1PH3 - chains A and B of the 5 polymer chains in the assembly; structure by X-ray diffraction, 2.30 A resolution.

# Chain A
Molecule: Telomere-binding protein alpha subunit
Source organism: Sterkiella nova
UniProtKB: P29549 (TEBA_OXYNO); numbering as in UniProt (aligned over 36-495)
Chain sequence (460 residues; row label = number of the first residue in the row):
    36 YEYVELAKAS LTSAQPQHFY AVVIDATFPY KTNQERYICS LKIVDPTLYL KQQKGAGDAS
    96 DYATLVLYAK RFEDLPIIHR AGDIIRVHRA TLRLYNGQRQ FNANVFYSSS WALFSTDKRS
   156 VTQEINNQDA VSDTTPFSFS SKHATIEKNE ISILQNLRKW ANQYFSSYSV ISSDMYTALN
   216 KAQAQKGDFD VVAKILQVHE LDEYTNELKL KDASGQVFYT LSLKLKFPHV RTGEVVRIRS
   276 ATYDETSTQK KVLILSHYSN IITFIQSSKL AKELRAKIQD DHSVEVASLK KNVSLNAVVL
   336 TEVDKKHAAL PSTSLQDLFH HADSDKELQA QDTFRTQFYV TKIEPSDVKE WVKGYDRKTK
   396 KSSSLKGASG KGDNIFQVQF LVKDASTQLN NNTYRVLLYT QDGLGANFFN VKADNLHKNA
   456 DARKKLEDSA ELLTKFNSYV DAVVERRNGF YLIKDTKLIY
Reported in the primary citation:
  - binding site for the 12-nt DNA strand: His114, Lys261

# Chain B
Molecule: Telomere-binding protein beta subunit
Source organism: Sterkiella nova
UniProtKB: P16458 (TEBB_OXYNO); residues 9-224 here = UniProt positions 9-224
Chain sequence (216 residues; numbered 9 to 224; the number before each row is that of its first residue):
     9 QQQSAFKQLY TELFNNEGDF SKVSSNLKKP LKCYVKESYP HFLVTDGYFF VAPYFTKEAV
    69 NEFHAKFPNV NIVDLTDKVI VINNWSLELR RVNSAEVFTS YANLEARLIV HSFKPNLQER
   129 LNPTRYPVNL FRDDEFKTTI QHFRHTALQA AINKTVKGDN LVDISKVADA AGKKGKVDAG
   189 IVKASASKGD EFSDFSFKEG NTATLKIADI FVQEKG

# Chain A / chain B interface
Residue-residue contacts (118):
  Leu236(A) with Tyr109(B); Lys145(B); Gln149(B)
  Asp237(A) with Tyr109(B), hydrogen bond; Lys145(B), salt bridge
  Thr240(A) with Lys145(B), hydrogen bond
  Glu242(A) with Asp142(B)
  Leu256(A) with Arg140(B); Asp142(B)
  Asp279(A) with Arg133(B), salt bridge; Asp141(B)
  Glu280(A) with Gln11(B)
  Thr281(A) with Gln10(B); Ser12(B); Lys15(B), hydrogen bond (backbone-side chain); Tyr56(B); Phe57(B); Arg133(B); Glu143(B)
  Ser282(A) with Lys15(B); Glu143(B), hydrogen bond
  Thr283(A) with Glu143(B), hydrogen bond (backbone-side chain)
  Gln284(A) with Glu143(B), hydrogen bond (backbone-side chain)
  Lys285(A) with Asp142(B), salt bridge; Glu143(B), hydrogen bond (backbone-side chain)
  Ile289(A) with Arg133(B)
  Val328(A) with His150(B)
  Leu330(A) with Glu143(B); Thr146(B)
  Leu353(A) with Val185(B)
  Phe354(A) with Val185(B); Ile189(B)
  His355(A) with Ile189(B)
  Ala357(A) with Val185(B), hydrophobic
  Asp358(A) with Lys184(B); Val185(B), hydrogen bond (side chain-backbone)
  Tyr374(A) with His153(B); Leu156(B)
  Val375(A) with Gln157(B)
  Thr376(A) with Leu156(B); Gln157(B), hydrogen bond (backbone-side chain); Ile160(B)
  Lys377(A) with Asn161(B), hydrogen bond
  Glu379(A) with Val164(B); Asp167(B); Leu169(B)
  Pro380(A) with Asp167(B); Leu169(B)
  Ser381(A) with Asp167(B), hydrogen bond (backbone-side chain)
  Tyr390(A) with Ile172(B), hydrophobic; Ala176(B)
  Lys395(A) with Ile172(B); Ser173(B)
  Ser397(A) with Ile172(B)
  Ile410(A) with Ile172(B), hydrophobic
  Gln412(A) with Val170(B)
  Gln414(A) with Asn168(B), hydrogen bond (side chain-backbone); Leu169(B); Val170(B), hydrogen bond (side chain-backbone)
  Leu416(A) with Ile160(B), hydrophobic; Val164(B), hydrophobic
  Lys418(A) with Leu156(B)
  Gln423(A) with Arg152(B), hydrogen bond (backbone-side chain)
  Leu424(A) with Ala110(B); Asn111(B); Arg152(B); Glu199(B); Phe200(B), hydrogen bond (backbone-backbone)
  Asn425(A) with Asp198(B); Phe200(B)
  Asn426(A) with Lys191(B); Ala192(B), hydrogen bond (backbone-backbone); Ser193(B), hydrogen bond; Ser195(B); Asp198(B), hydrogen bond (backbone-backbone); Glu199(B); Phe200(B)
  Asn427(A) with Ile189(B); Val190(B); Lys191(B)
  Thr428(A) with Ile160(B); Gly188(B); Val190(B), hydrogen bond (backbone-backbone)
  Tyr429(A) with Gly188(B)
  Arg430(A) with Asn168(B); Ala187(B), hydrogen bond (side chain-backbone); Gly188(B), hydrogen bond (backbone-backbone); Val190(B)
  Leu432(A) with Val170(B), hydrophobic; Val175(B), hydrophobic
  Tyr434(A) with Leu169(B); Val170(B), hydrogen bond (side chain-backbone); Val175(B), hydrophobic
  Gln436(A) with Ile172(B)
  Thr469(A) with His153(B); Gln157(B), hydrogen bond (backbone-side chain)
  Phe471(A) with Thr146(B); Gln149(B); His150(B); His153(B)
  Asn472(A) with Thr146(B)
  Tyr474(A) with Gln149(B)
  Arg481(A) with Lys182(B); Gly183(B), hydrogen bond (side chain-backbone); Val185(B)
  Arg482(A) with Val175(B); Ala178(B)
  Asn483(A) with Lys174(B), hydrogen bond (side chain-backbone); Lys181(B); Lys182(B), hydrogen bond (side chain-backbone); Gly183(B), hydrogen bond (side chain-backbone)
  Gly484(A) with Gly183(B); Lys184(B); Val185(B)
  Phe485(A) with Val170(B), hydrophobic; Ala187(B)
  Tyr486(A) with Val185(B)
  Leu487(A) with Val175(B), hydrophobic
Other interface residues (no listed pair), chain A (61 interface residues in all): Lys388, Lys396, Asp437, Lys470
Other interface residues (no listed pair), chain B (55 interface residues in all): Thr147, Asp177, Asp186, Gly197

# In short
Chain A and chain B form an interface of 61 and 55 residues respectively, with 27 hydrogen bonds and 3 salt
bridges. Among the polar pairs are Asp237(A)-Lys145(B), Asp279(A)-Arg133(B) and Lys285(A)-Asp142(B). From the
paper: a binding site for the 12-nt DNA strand at His114(A) and Lys261(A).
Here chain A is Telomere-binding protein alpha subunit and chain B is Telomere-binding protein beta subunit,
both from Sterkiella nova. Entry 1PH3 (Crystal structure of the oxytricha nova telomere end-binding protein
complexed with noncognate ssdna ggggttttggtg) was determined by X-ray diffraction together with 1PA6, 1PH1,
1PH2, 1PH5, 1PH6, 1PH7 and 3 further entries from the same study.
